PDB entry 2ETS | X-ray diffraction, 2.25 A resolution | chain A

Chain A:
Molecule: hypothetical protein
Source organism: Staphylococcus aureus subsp. aureus
UniProtKB: Q8NWP7 (Q8NWP7_STAAW); residues 1-116 here = UniProt positions 1-116
Sequence (128 residues; row label = number of the first residue in the row; numbers below 1 keep their minus sign (Mse-11 is residue -11)):
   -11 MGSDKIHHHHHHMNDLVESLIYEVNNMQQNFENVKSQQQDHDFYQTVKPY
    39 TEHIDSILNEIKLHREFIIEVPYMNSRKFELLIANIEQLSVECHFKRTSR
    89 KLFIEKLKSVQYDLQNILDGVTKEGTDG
Disordered / not traced: -11 to -5, 111-116
Differences from the reference sequence: expression tag (-11 to 0); modified residue (1, 15, 62)
Modified residues: Mse-11 (selenomethionine); Mse1, Mse15, Mse62 (selenomethionine; parent Met)

In short:
Chain A is hypothetical protein (Staphylococcus aureus subsp. aureus); the structure, Crystal structure of a
bacterial domain of unknown function from DUF1798 family (MW1337) from staphylococcus aureus ..., was
determined by X-ray diffraction together with 2HUJ from the same study.
